PDB entry 8R52 | X-ray diffraction, 2.10 A resolution | chain A

Chain A:
Name: Glycogen phosphorylase, muscle form
Organism: Oryctolagus cuniculus
Notes: EC 2.4.1.1
Reference sequence: P00489 (PYGM_RABIT); residues 7-835 here correspond to UniProt positions 8-836 (UniProt number = residue number + 1)
Sequence (829 residues; numbered 7 to 835; the number before each row is that of its first residue):
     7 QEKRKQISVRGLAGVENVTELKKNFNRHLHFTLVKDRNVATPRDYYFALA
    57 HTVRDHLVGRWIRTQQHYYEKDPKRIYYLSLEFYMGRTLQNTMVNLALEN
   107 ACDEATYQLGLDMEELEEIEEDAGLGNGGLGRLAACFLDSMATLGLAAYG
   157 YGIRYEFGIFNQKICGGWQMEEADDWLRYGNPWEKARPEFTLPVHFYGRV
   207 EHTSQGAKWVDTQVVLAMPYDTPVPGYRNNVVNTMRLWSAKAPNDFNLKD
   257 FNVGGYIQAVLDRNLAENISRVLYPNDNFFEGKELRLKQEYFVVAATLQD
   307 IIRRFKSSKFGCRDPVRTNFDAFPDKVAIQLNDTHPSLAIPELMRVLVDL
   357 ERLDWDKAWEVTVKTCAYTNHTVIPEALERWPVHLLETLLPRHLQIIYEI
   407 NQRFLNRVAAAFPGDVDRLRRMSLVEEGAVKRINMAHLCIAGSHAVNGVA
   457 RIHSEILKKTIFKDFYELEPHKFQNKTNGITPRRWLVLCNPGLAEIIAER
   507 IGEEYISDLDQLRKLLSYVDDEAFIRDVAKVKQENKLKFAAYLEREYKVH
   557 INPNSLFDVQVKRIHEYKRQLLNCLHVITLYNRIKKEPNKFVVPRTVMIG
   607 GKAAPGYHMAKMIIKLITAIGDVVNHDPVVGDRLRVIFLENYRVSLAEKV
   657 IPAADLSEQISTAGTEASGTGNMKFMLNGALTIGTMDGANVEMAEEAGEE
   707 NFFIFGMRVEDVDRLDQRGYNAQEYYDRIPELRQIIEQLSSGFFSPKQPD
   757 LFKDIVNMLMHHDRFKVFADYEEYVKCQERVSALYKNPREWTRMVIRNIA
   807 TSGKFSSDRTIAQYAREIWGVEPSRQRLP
Unresolved in the structure: 253-259, 316-323
Differences from the reference sequence: conflict Ile380 (Leu381 in P00489)
Modified positions: Cys171 (S-hydroxycysteine; CSO); Lys680 ((2S)-2-amino-6-[[3-hydroxy-2-methyl-5-(phosphonooxymethyl)pyridin-4-yl]methylideneamino]hexanoic acid; LLP)
Curated features (UniProtKB/Swiss-Prot):
  - binding site (AMP): Asp42, Tyr75, Arg309 to Cys318
  - site: Cys108 (Involved in the association of subunits), Cys142 (Involved in the association of subunits), Tyr155 (Can be labeled by an AMP analog)
  - modified residue: Ser14 (Phosphoserine), Tyr203 (Phosphotyrosine), Tyr226 (Phosphotyrosine), Ser429 (Phosphoserine), Tyr472 (Phosphotyrosine), Ser513 (Phosphoserine), Lys680 (N6-(pyridoxal phosphate)lysine), Ser746 (Phosphoserine), Ser747 (Phosphoserine)
Ligand contacts: epigallocatechin (EGT; 2-(3,4,5-trihydroxy-phenyl)-chroman-3,5,7-triol): Glu120, Glu121, Glu124, Cys495, Lys544, Phe545, Tyr548, Arg551, Glu552, Lys655
What the authors report for this chain:
  - binding site for epigallocatechin: Leu494, Cys495, Lys544, Arg551

Summary:
Chain A binds epigallocatechin. From UniProt: 12 AMP-binding residues. From the paper: a binding site for
epigallocatechin at Leu494, Cys495 and Lys544 among others.
Chain A is Glycogen phosphorylase, muscle form (Oryctolagus cuniculus); the structure, The complex of Glycogen
Phosphorylase with epigallocatechin (EGC), was determined by X-ray diffraction together with 8QMU, 8R53 and
8R6V from the same study.
